9D0T - chains D and E of the 12 polymer chains in the assembly; structure by electron microscopy, 2.84 A resolution.

Chain D:
Protein: Proteasome subunit alpha type-4
From: Saccharomyces cerevisiae
UniProt: P40303 (PSA4_YEAST); numbering as in UniProt (aligned over 1-254)
Amino-acid sequence (254 residues; each row starts with the number of its first residue):
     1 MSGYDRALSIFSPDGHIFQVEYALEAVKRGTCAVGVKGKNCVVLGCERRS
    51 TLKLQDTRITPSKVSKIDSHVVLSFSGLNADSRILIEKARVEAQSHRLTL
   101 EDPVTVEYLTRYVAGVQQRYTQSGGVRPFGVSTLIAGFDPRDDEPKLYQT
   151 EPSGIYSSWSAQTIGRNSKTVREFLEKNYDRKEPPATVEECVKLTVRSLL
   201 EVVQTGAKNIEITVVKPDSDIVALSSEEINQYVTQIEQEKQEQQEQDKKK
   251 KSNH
Unresolved in the structure: 250-254
Curated features (UniProtKB/Swiss-Prot):
  - modified residue: Thr60 (Phosphothreonine)
What the authors report for this chain:
  - conformationally variable residues (order/disorder transition): Met1 to Phe18

Chain E:
Protein: Proteasome subunit alpha type-5
From: Saccharomyces cerevisiae
UniProt: P32379 (PSA5_YEAST); residues 1-260 here = UniProt positions 1-260
Amino-acid sequence (260 residues; each row starts with the number of its first residue):
     1 MFLTRSEYDRGVSTFSPEGRLFQVEYSLEAIKLGSTAIGIATKEGVVLGV
    51 EKRATSPLLESDSIEKIVEIDRHIGCAMSGLTADARSMIEHARTAAVTHN
   101 LYYDEDINVESLTQSVCDLALRFGEGASGEERLMSRPFGVALLIAGHDAD
   151 DGYQLFHAEPSGTFYRYNAKAIGSGSEGAQAELLNEWHSSLTLKEAELLV
   201 LKILKQVMEEKLDENNAQLSCITKQDGFKIYDNEKTAELIKELKEKEAAE
   251 SPEEADVEMS
Unresolved in the structure: 126-129, 251-260

Interface between chain D and chain E:
Contacting residue pairs - 36 pairs, chain D then chain E:
  Met1(D) - Leu33(E)  hydrophobic
  Arg6(D) - Met1(E)
  Leu8(D) - Phe2(E)
  Ser9(D) - Met1(E)
  Ser9(D) - Phe2(E)
  Ile10(D) - Arg5(E)  hydrogen bond (backbone-side chain)
  Phe11(D) - Arg5(E)
  Phe11(D) - Asp9(E)
  Phe11(D) - Arg10(E)
  Ser12(D) - Arg10(E)
  Pro13(D) - Tyr26(E)  hydrophobic
  Asp14(D) - Gln23(E)
  Lys37(D) - Glu60(E)  salt bridge
  Arg111(D) - Glu90(E)
  Gln118(D) - Ala83(E)
  Gln118(D) - Asp84(E)  hydrogen bond
  Gln118(D) - Ser87(E)  hydrogen bond
  Gln122(D) - Asp84(E)  hydrogen bond
  Ser153(D) - Ala83(E)
  Gly154(D) - Ala83(E)
  Ile155(D) - Ala83(E)
  Ser157(D) - Ser63(E)
  Ser158(D) - Leu59(E)
  Ser158(D) - Glu60(E)  hydrogen bond
  Ser158(D) - Ser63(E)  hydrogen bond (backbone-side chain)
  Trp159(D) - Leu58(E)
  Trp159(D) - Leu59(E)
  Ser160(D) - Leu58(E)  hydrogen bond (backbone-backbone)
  Ala161(D) - Leu58(E)
  Leu175(D) - Leu58(E)  hydrophobic
  Glu176(D) - Ser56(E)  hydrogen bond
  Glu176(D) - Pro57(E)
  Glu176(D) - Leu58(E)
  Tyr179(D) - Leu58(E)  hydrophobic
  Arg181(D) - Pro57(E)
  Arg181(D) - Glu60(E)  salt bridge
Also at the interface, not in a pair above, chain D (27 interface residues in all): Tyr156, Arg172
Also at the interface, not in a pair above, chain E (26 interface residues in all): Leu3, Thr4, Ser6, Leu81, Thr82, Arg86, Phe123, Phe138

Overview:
27 residues of chain D face 26 of chain E across their interface, with 8 hydrogen bonds and 2 salt bridges.
Polar pairs include Lys37(D)-Glu60(E), Arg181(D)-Glu60(E) and Ile10(D)-Arg5(E). From the paper: conformational
variability at Met1(D).
Here chain D is Proteasome subunit alpha type-4 and chain E is Proteasome subunit alpha type-5, both from
Saccharomyces cerevisiae. Entry 9D0T (Proteasome core particle assembly intermediate Blm10:13S purified from
Saccharomyces cerevisiae) was determined by electron microscopy.
